7DRP - chains A and B of the 3 polymer chains in the assembly; structure by X-ray diffraction, 2.98 A resolution.

== Chain A (and B) ==
Name: ATP-grasp domain-containing protein
From: Plesiocystis pacifica SIR-1
Notes: chain B of this document is another copy of the same molecule, construct and numbering; everything in this record applies to it too
Reference sequence: A6G4D7 (A6G4D7_9DELT); residue numbers follow UniProt; this construct covers 1-314
Sequence (334 residues; each row starts with the number of its first residue; numbers below 1 keep their minus sign (Met-19 is residue -19)):
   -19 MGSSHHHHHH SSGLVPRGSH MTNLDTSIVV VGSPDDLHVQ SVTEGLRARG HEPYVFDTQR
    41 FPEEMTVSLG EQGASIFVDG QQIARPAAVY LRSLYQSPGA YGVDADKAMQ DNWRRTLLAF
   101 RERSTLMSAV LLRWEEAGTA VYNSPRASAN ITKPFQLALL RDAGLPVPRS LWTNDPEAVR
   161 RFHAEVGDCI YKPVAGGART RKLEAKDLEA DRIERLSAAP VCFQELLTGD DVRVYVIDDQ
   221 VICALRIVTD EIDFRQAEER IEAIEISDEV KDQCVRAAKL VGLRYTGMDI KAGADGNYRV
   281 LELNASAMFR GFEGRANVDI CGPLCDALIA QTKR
Disordered / not traced: -19 to 2 (chain B: -19 to 2, 75-82, 229-236, 314)
Sequence notes: expression tag (-19 to 0)
Bound ions: Mg2+ site 1: Asp269, Glu282 (together with ADP); Mg2+ site 2: Glu282, Asn284 (together with ADP)
Small-molecule neighbours: ADP (adenosine-5'-diphosphate): Lys133, Pro148, Ile170, Lys172, Ala178, Thr180, Gln204, Glu205, Leu206, Leu207, Asp211, Asp269, Lys271, Leu281, Glu282
What the authors report for this chain:
  - mutagenesis - R213A: decreased catalytic activity
  - mutagenesis - R101A: unchanged catalytic activity
  - specificity-determining residues: Arg213 (proposed by the authors, not directly observed)
  - mutagenesis - L196A (>64-fold), F203A (>64-fold): decreased catalytic activity with PsnA214-38, Precursor peptide, phospho-mimic
  - catalytic residues: Arg213 (proposed by the authors, not directly observed)

== How chain A and chain B interact ==
Residue-residue contacts - 115 pairs, chain A then chain B:
  Phe41(A) - Pro200(B)  hydrophobic
  Pro42(A) - Asn154(B)
  Pro42(A) - Ser197(B)
  Met45(A) - Asn154(B)  hydrogen bond (backbone-side chain)
  Thr46(A) - Asn154(B)
  Thr46(A) - Asp155(B)
  Val47(A) - Trp152(B)
  Val47(A) - Thr153(B)
  Val47(A) - Asn154(B)  hydrogen bond (backbone-side chain)
  Ser48(A) - Trp152(B)
  Ser48(A) - Thr153(B)  hydrogen bond
  Ser48(A) - Ala158(B)
  Leu49(A) - Pro134(B)  hydrophobic
  Leu49(A) - Ser150(B)
  Leu49(A) - Leu151(B)
  Leu49(A) - Trp152(B)  hydrogen bond (backbone-backbone)
  Gly50(A) - Ser150(B)
  Gly50(A) - Trp152(B)
  Glu51(A) - Leu137(B)
  Glu51(A) - Ala138(B)
  Glu51(A) - Arg141(B)  salt bridge
  Glu51(A) - Pro148(B)
  Glu51(A) - Arg149(B)
  Glu51(A) - Ser150(B)  hydrogen bond (side chain-backbone)
  Gln52(A) - Arg141(B)
  Gln52(A) - Asp142(B)
  Gly53(A) - Ala138(B)
  Gly53(A) - Asp142(B)  hydrogen bond (backbone-side chain)
  Pro78(A) - Trp93(B)
  Gly79(A) - Trp93(B)
  Gly79(A) - Arg94(B)
  Asp86(A) - Trp93(B)  hydrogen bond
  Met89(A) - Trp93(B)  hydrophobic
  Gln90(A) - Gln90(B)
  Trp93(A) - Asp86(B)
  Trp93(A) - Met89(B)
  Trp93(A) - Gln90(B)
  Arg94(A) - Asp86(B)  salt bridge
  Glu102(A) - Val174(B)
  Glu102(A) - Pro200(B)
  Thr105(A) - Thr132(B)
  Thr105(A) - Pro134(B)
  Leu106(A) - Trp152(B)  hydrophobic
  Ala109(A) - Pro134(B)  hydrophobic
  Ala109(A) - Phe135(B)
  Leu112(A) - Ala129(B)
  Leu112(A) - Thr132(B)
  Leu112(A) - Phe135(B)
  Arg113(A) - Pro134(B)  hydrogen bond (side chain-backbone)
  Arg113(A) - Phe135(B)
  Arg113(A) - Ala138(B)
  Arg113(A) - Trp152(B)
  Glu116(A) - Phe135(B)
  Arg126(A) - Ala129(B)
  Arg126(A) - Asn130(B)  hydrogen bond
  Arg126(A) - Phe135(B)
  Ala129(A) - Leu112(B)
  Ala129(A) - Arg126(B)
  Asn130(A) - Arg126(B)  hydrogen bond
  Thr132(A) - Thr105(B)
  Thr132(A) - Ala109(B)
  Thr132(A) - Leu112(B)
  Pro134(A) - Leu49(B)  hydrophobic
  Pro134(A) - Thr105(B)
  Pro134(A) - Ala109(B)  hydrophobic
  Pro134(A) - Arg113(B)  hydrogen bond (backbone-side chain)
  Phe135(A) - Ala109(B)
  Phe135(A) - Leu112(B)
  Phe135(A) - Arg113(B)
  Phe135(A) - Glu116(B)
  Phe135(A) - Arg126(B)
  Ala138(A) - Glu51(B)
  Ala138(A) - Gly53(B)
  Ala138(A) - Arg113(B)
  Leu139(A) - Glu116(B)
  Arg141(A) - Glu51(B)
  Arg141(A) - Gln52(B)
  Val147(A) - Glu51(B)
  Pro148(A) - Glu51(B)
  Arg149(A) - Glu51(B)
  Ser150(A) - Leu49(B)
  Ser150(A) - Gly50(B)
  Ser150(A) - Glu51(B)  hydrogen bond (backbone-side chain)
  Leu151(A) - Ser48(B)
  Leu151(A) - Leu49(B)
  Trp152(A) - Val47(B)
  Trp152(A) - Ser48(B)
  Trp152(A) - Leu49(B)  hydrogen bond (backbone-backbone)
  Trp152(A) - Leu106(B)  hydrophobic
  Trp152(A) - Arg113(B)
  Thr153(A) - Val47(B)  hydrogen bond (side chain-backbone)
  Thr153(A) - Ser48(B)  hydrogen bond
  Asn154(A) - Phe41(B)  hydrogen bond (side chain-backbone)
  Asn154(A) - Pro42(B)  hydrogen bond (side chain-backbone)
  Asn154(A) - Met45(B)  hydrogen bond (side chain-backbone)
  Asn154(A) - Thr46(B)
  Asn154(A) - Val47(B)  hydrogen bond (side chain-backbone)
  Asp155(A) - Thr46(B)
  Ala158(A) - Ser48(B)
  Pro173(A) - Glu102(B)
  Val174(A) - Glu102(B)  hydrogen bond (backbone-side chain)
  Val174(A) - Thr105(B)
  Ala175(A) - Arg101(B)
  Ala175(A) - Glu102(B)  hydrogen bond (backbone-side chain)
  Ala175(A) - Thr105(B)
  Gly176(A) - Arg101(B)  hydrogen bond (backbone-side chain)
  Gly176(A) - Glu102(B)
  Ser197(A) - Pro42(B)
  Ser197(A) - Glu43(B)  hydrogen bond (backbone-backbone)
  Ala198(A) - Pro42(B)
  Ala198(A) - Arg103(B)
  Pro200(A) - Phe41(B)  hydrophobic
  Pro200(A) - Glu102(B)
  Pro200(A) - Arg103(B)
  Pro200(A) - Leu106(B)  hydrophobic
Other interface residues (no listed pair), chain A (59 interface residues in all): Val83, Ala85, Leu97, Lys133, Leu137, Gly177, Leu196, Ala199
Other interface residues (no listed pair), chain B (54 interface residues in all): Leu97, Leu98, Ala99, Leu139, Val147, Ala198

== Summary ==
59 residues of chain A face 54 of chain B across their interface, with 23 hydrogen bonds and 2 salt bridges.
Polar contacts include Glu51(A)-Arg141(B), Arg94(A)-Asp86(B) and Met45(A)-Asn154(B). From the paper: the
catalytic residue Arg213(A); L196A and F203A of chain A reduce catalytic activity with PsnA214-38, Precursor
peptide, phospho-mimic; 4 substitutions were tested in all.
Chain A and chain B are both ATP-grasp domain-containing protein (Plesiocystis pacifica SIR-1); the structure,
Structure of ATP-grasp ligase PsnB complexed with phosphomimetic variant of minimal precursor, Mg, and ADP,
was determined by X-ray diffraction together with 7DRM, 7DRN and 7DRO from the same study.
